Entry 6T9W (X-ray diffraction, 2.15 A resolution); this record covers chain B.

# Chain B
Molecule: Formate dehydrogenase
Organism: Granulicella mallensis MP5ACTX8
Notes: EC 1.17.1.9
Reference sequence: G8NTI5 (G8NTI5_GRAMM); residue numbers follow UniProt; this construct covers 1-386
Chain sequence (386 residues; numbered 1 to 386; the number before each row is that of its first residue):
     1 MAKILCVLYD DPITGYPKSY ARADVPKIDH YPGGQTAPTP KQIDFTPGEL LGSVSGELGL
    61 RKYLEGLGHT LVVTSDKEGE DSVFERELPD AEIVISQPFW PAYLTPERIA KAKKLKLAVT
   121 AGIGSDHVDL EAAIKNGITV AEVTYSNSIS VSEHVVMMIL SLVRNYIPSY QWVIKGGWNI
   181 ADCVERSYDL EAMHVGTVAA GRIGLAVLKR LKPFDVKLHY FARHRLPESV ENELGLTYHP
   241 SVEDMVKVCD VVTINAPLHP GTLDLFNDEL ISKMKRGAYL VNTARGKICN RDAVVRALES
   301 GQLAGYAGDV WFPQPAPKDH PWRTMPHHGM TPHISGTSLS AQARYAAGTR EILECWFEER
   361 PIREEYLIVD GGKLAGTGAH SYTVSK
Unresolved in the structure: 1, 385-386
Sequence notes: engineered mutation Ala222 (Asp in G8NTI5), Arg223 (Gln in G8NTI5)
Ligand contacts: NADP (NAP; NADP nicotinamide-adenine-dinucleotide phosphate): Phe99, Ile123, Gly124, Asp126, Asn147, Ser148, Val151, Val198, Ala199, Ala200, Gly201, Arg202, Ile203, Gly204, Phe221, Ala222, Arg223, His224, Asn255, Ala256, Pro257, His259, Gly261, Thr262, Thr283, Ala284, Arg285, Asp309, Val310, His333, Ser335, Gly336, Thr377, His380, Ser381, Tyr382
What the authors report for this chain:
  - binding site for NADP: Arg223, Tyr382

# Overview
Bound to chain B: NADP. The paper reports a binding site for NADP at Arg223 and Tyr382.
Chain B is Formate dehydrogenase (Granulicella mallensis MP5ACTX8); the structure, Crystal structure of
formate dehydrogenase FDH2 D222A/Q223R enzyme from Granulicella mallensis MP5ACTX8 in complex with NADP ...,
was determined by X-ray diffraction together with 8BXX, 6T9X, 6T8C and 6TB6 from the same study.
